PDB entry 6RAP | electron microscopy, 3.30 A resolution | chains C and D of the 5 polymer chains in the assembly

== Chain C ==
Molecule: Afp2
Source organism: Serratia entomophila
UniProt: Q6HAD7 (Q6HAD7_9GAMM); numbering as in UniProt (aligned over 1-354)
Sequence (354 residues; each row starts with the number of its first residue):
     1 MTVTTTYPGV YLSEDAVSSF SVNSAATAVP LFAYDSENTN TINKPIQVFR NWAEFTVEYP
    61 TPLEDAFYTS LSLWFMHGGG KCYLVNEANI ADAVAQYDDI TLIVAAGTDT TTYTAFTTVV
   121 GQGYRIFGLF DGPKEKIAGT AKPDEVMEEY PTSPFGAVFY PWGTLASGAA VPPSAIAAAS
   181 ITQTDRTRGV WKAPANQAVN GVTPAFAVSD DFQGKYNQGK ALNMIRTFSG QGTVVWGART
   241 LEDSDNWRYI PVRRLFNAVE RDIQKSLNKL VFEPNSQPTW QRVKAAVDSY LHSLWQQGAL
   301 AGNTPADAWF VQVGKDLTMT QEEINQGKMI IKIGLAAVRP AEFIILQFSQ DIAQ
Not modelled in the structure: 1-3, 353-354

== Chain D ==
Molecule: Afp3
Source organism: Serratia entomophila
UniProt: Q6HAD6 (Q6HAD6_9GAMM); residues 1-451 here = UniProt positions 1-451
Sequence (451 residues; row label = number of the first residue in the row):
     1 MATVTSVPGV YIEEDASPAM SVSASATAVP LFVARFTPLK PELAGVITRI GSWLDYTILF
    61 DSNVPSSARV TVSSTAVEPS PEFDALETAS SKATTTYTYQ IDDTEVVDPT ASVALRLYFQ
   121 NGGGPCYLYP LEKADDNGPL AALPDLIDEV GEITLLASPD PDETYRTAVY GALAASLDQH
   181 KGYFLLADSV NGDAPSAVGG SAQVAVYYPN VEVPHTRKLD DAEVAIDGYL DDEGKAVTTL
   241 AALRVVNTEF AGEIAQSLSG DLSAPLSLPP SALIAGVYGK TDGERGVWKA PANVVLNGVS
   301 DVSVRVTNEQ QAELNPKGIN VIRHFSDRGL VVWGSRTQKD DDDWRYIPVR RLFDAAERDI
   361 KKALQPMVFE PNSQLTWKRV QTAIDNYLYR LWQQGALAGN KAEEAYFVRV GKGITMTQDE
   421 INQGKMIIQV GMAAVRPAEF IILKFTQDMS Q
Not modelled in the structure: 1-3, 68-105, 215-264, 450-451

== Chain C / chain D interface ==
Pairs across the interface (65; chain C residue first):
  Arg188(C) - Glu370(D)  salt bridge
  Lys192(C) - Phe369(D)  hydrogen bond (side chain-backbone)
  Ala195(C) - Phe369(D)  hydrophobic
  Asn196(C) - Gln365(D)
  Asn196(C) - Pro366(D)
  Asn196(C) - Val368(D)  hydrogen bond (side chain-backbone)
  Ala207(C) - Glu149(D)
  Ser209(C) - Asp148(D)
  Ser209(C) - Glu149(D)
  Asp211(C) - Asp148(D)
  Asp211(C) - Lys181(D)  salt bridge
  Phe228(C) - Gln365(D)
  Ser229(C) - Lys362(D)  hydrogen bond
  Gly237(C) - Phe369(D)
  Arg339(C) - Pro371(D)
  Arg339(C) - Asn372(D)  hydrogen bond (backbone-backbone)
  Pro340(C) - Phe369(D)  hydrophobic
  Pro340(C) - Glu370(D)
  Ala341(C) - Val368(D)
  Ala341(C) - Phe369(D)  hydrogen bond (backbone-backbone)
  Ala341(C) - Glu370(D)  hydrogen bond (backbone-backbone)
  Ala341(C) - Asn372(D)
  Ala341(C) - Gly424(D)
  Ala341(C) - Met426(D)  hydrophobic
  Glu342(C) - Val368(D)
  Glu342(C) - Phe369(D)
  Glu342(C) - Gly424(D)  hydrogen bond (backbone-backbone)
  Phe343(C) - Gly424(D)  hydrogen bond (backbone-backbone)
  Phe343(C) - Lys425(D)
  Phe343(C) - Met426(D)  hydrogen bond (backbone-backbone)
  Ile344(C) - Leu364(D)
  Ile344(C) - Met367(D)
  Ile344(C) - Val368(D)  hydrophobic
  Ile344(C) - Met426(D)
  Ile344(C) - Ile428(D)  hydrophobic
  Ile345(C) - Lys425(D)
  Ile345(C) - Met426(D)  hydrogen bond (backbone-backbone)
  Ile345(C) - Ile427(D)
  Ile345(C) - Ile428(D)  hydrogen bond (backbone-backbone)
  Leu346(C) - Ile360(D)  hydrophobic
  Leu346(C) - Leu364(D)  hydrophobic
  Leu346(C) - Ile384(D)  hydrophobic
  Leu346(C) - Val430(D)  hydrophobic
  Gln347(C) - Ile427(D)
  Gln347(C) - Ile428(D)  hydrogen bond (backbone-backbone)
  Gln347(C) - Gln429(D)
  Gln347(C) - Val430(D)  hydrogen bond (backbone-backbone)
  Phe348(C) - Glu357(D)
  Phe348(C) - Ile360(D)  hydrophobic
  Phe348(C) - Val430(D)
  Ser349(C) - Phe353(D)
  Ser349(C) - Val430(D)  hydrogen bond (backbone-backbone)
  Ser349(C) - Gly431(D)
  Gln350(C) - Asp343(D)
  Gln350(C) - Trp344(D)
  Gln350(C) - Phe353(D)
  Gln350(C) - Met432(D)
  Gln350(C) - Arg436(D)
  Asp351(C) - Phe407(D)
  Ile352(C) - Glu403(D)
  Ile352(C) - Ala405(D)
  Ile352(C) - Tyr406(D)  hydrophobic
  Ile352(C) - Phe407(D)  hydrophobic
  Ile352(C) - Gly431(D)
  Ile352(C) - Met432(D)
Also at the interface, not in a pair above, chain C (29 interface residues in all): Ala193, Asp210, Gln231, Trp236, Ala238
Also at the interface, not in a pair above, chain D (39 interface residues in all): Asp145, Val349, Lys361, Glu404, Gln423, Ala433

== Summary ==
29 residues of chain C and 39 residues of chain D are in contact; the contacts include 14 hydrogen bonds and 2
salt bridges. Among the polar pairs are Arg188(C)-Glu370(D), Asp211(C)-Lys181(D) and Lys192(C)-Phe369(D).
Here chain C is Afp2 and chain D is Afp3, both from Serratia entomophila. Entry 6RAP (Cryo-EM structure of the
anti-feeding prophage cap (AFP tube terminating cap)) was determined by electron microscopy (same publication
as 6RBK, 6RBN, 6RGL, 6RAO and 6RC8).
